PDB entry 6XH8 | electron microscopy, 4.10 A resolution (low resolution: residue-level contacts below are approximate; hydrogen-bond / salt-bridge calls are withheld) | chains D and 1 of the 11 polymer chains in the assembly

# Chain D
Molecule: DNA-directed RNA polymerase subunit beta'
From: Escherichia coli
Notes: EC 2.7.7.6
UniProt: P0A8T8 (RPOC_ECO57); residues 1-1407 here = UniProt positions 1-1407
Amino-acid sequence (1407 residues; row label = number of the first residue in the row):
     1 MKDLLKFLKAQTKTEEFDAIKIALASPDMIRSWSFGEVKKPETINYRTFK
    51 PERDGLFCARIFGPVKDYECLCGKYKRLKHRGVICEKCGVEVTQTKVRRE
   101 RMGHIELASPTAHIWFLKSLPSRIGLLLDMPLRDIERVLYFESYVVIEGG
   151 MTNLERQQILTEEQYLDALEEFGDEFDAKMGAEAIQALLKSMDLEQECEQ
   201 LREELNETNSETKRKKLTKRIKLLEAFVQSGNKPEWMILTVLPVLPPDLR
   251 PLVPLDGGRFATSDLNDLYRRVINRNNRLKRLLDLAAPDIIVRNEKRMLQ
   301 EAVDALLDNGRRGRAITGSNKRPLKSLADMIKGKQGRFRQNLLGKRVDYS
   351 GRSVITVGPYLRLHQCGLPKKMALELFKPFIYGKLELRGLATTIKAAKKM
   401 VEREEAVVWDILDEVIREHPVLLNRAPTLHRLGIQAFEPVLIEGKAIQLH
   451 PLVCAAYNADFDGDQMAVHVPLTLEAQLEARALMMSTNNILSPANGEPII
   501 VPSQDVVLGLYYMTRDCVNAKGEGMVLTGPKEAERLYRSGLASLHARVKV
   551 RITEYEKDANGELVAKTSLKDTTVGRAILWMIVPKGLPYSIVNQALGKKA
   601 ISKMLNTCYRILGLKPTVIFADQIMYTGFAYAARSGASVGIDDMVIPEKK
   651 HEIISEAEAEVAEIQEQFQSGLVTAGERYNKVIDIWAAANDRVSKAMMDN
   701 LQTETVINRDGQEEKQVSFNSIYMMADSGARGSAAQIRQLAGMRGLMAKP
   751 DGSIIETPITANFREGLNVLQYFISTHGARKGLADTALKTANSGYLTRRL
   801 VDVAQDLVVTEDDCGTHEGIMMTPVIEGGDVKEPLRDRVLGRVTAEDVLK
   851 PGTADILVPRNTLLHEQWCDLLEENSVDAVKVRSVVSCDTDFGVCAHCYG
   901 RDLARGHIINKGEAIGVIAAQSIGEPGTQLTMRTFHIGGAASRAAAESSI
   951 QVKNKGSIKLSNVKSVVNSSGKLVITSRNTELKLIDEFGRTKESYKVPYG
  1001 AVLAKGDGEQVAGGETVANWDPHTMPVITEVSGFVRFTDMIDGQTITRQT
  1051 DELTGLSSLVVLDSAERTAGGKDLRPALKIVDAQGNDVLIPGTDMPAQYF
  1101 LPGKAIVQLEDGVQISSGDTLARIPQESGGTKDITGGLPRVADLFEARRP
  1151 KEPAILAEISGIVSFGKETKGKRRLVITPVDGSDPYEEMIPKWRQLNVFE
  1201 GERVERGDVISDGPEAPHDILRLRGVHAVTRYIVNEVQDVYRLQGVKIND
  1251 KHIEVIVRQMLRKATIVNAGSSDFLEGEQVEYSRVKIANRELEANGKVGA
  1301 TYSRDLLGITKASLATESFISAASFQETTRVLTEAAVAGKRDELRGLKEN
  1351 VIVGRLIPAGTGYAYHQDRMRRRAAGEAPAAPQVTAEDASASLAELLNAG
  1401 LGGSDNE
Not modelled in the structure: 1-14, 933-947, 1127-1136, 1377-1407
UniProt features mapped onto this chain:
  - binding site (Zn(2+)): Cys70, Cys72, Cys85, Cys88, Cys814, Cys888, Cys895, Cys898
  - binding site (Mg(2+)): Asp460, Asp462, Asp464
  - modified residue: Lys972 (N6-acetyllysine)
Ion coordination: Zn2+ site 1: Cys85, Cys88; Zn2+ site 2: Cys814, Cys888, Cys895, Cys898

# Chain 1
Molecule: Nontemplate strand DNA
Sequence (54 nucleotides; row label = number of the first residue in the row):
    35 GCCTTGACCTTCCCCTTGCTGGAAGGTTTAACCTGTGTGCAGTCTGACGC
    85 GGCG

# Interface between chain D and chain 1
Contacting residue pairs (5):
  Tyr46(D) with DA58(1)
  Arg47(D) with DA58(1)
  Pro121(D) with DC84(1)
  Lys1311(D) with DC82(1); DG83(1)
Interface residues without a listed pair, chain 1 (5 interface residues in all): DA57

# In short
The interface between chain D and chain 1 involves 4 residues on one side and 5 on the other. Cys85(D) and
Cys88(D) coordinate Zn2+ site 1. From UniProt: 8 Zn2+-binding residues and 3 Mg2+-binding residues on chain D.
Chain D is DNA-directed RNA polymerase subunit beta' (Escherichia coli) and chain 1 is Nontemplate strand DNA;
the structure, CueR-transcription activation complex with RNA transcript, was determined by electron
microscopy (same publication as 6XH7).
